Entry 7VY2 (electron microscopy, 2.75 A resolution); this record covers chains l and m of the 66 polymer chains in the assembly.

== Chain l ==
Molecule: Photosynthetic reaction center L subunit
Organism: Rhodobacter sphaeroides f. sp. denitrificans
UniProt: A0A7Z6QV46 (A0A7Z6QV46_CERSP); residues 1-281 here correspond to UniProt positions 2-282 (UniProt number = residue number + 1)
Chain sequence (281 residues; each row starts with the number of its first residue):
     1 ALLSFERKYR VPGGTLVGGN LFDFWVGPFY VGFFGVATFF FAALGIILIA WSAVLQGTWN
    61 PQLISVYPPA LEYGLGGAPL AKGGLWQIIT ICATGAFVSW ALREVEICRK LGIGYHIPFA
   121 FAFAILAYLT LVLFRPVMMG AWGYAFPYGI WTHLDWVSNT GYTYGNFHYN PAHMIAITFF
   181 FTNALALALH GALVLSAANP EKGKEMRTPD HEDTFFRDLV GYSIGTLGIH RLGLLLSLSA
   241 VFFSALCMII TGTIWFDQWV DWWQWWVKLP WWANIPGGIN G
Bound ions: Fe ion: His-190, His-230 (shared with His-219(m), Glu-234(m), His-266(m) of chain m)
Ligand contacts:
  - bacteriochlorophyll a (BCL), molecule 1: Leu-21, Phe-22, Phe-33, Val-36
  - bacteriochlorophyll a (BCL), molecule 2: Ile-46, Ile-49, Phe-97, Tyr-128, Leu-131, Phe-146, Ile-150, Trp-151, His-153, Leu-154, Trp-156, Val-157
  - bacteriochlorophyll a (BCL), molecule 3: Phe-97, Phe-121, Ala-124, Ile-125, Ala-127, Tyr-128, Leu-131, Trp-156, Val-157, Ser-158, Thr-160, Gly-161, Tyr-162, Asn-166, Phe-167, His-168, His-173, Ala-176, Ile-177, Phe-180, Phe-181, Val-241, Ser-244, Ala-245, Cys-247, Met-248
  - bacteriochlorophyll a (BCL), molecule 4: Val-157, Tyr-162, His-168, Phe-181
  - bacteriochlorophyll a (BCL), molecule 5: His-168, His-173, Met-174, Ile-177, Thr-178, Phe-181, Thr-182, Leu-185
  - bacteriopheophytin a (BPH), molecule 1: Thr-38, Phe-41, Ala-42, Gly-45, Ile-49, Ile-89, Cys-92, Ala-93, Ala-96, Phe-97, Trp-100, Glu-104, Ile-117, Ala-120, Phe-121, Phe-123, Ala-124, Tyr-128, Phe-146, Pro-147, Tyr-148, Gly-149, His-153, Phe-180, Ser-237, Leu-238, Val-241
  - bacteriopheophytin a (BPH), molecule 2: Phe-181, Ala-184, Leu-185, Ala-188, Leu-189, Phe-216, Leu-219, Val-220
  - ubiquinone-10 (U10), molecule 1: Val-26, Phe-29, Tyr-30, Val-31, Gly-35, Val-36, Phe-39, Trp-100
  - ubiquinone-10 (U10), molecule 2: Phe-40, Phe-41, Ile-91
  - ubiquinone-10 (U10), molecule 3: Pro-171, Met-174, Ile-175, Thr-178, Trp-263, Trp-265, Trp-266
  - ubiquinone-10 (U10), molecule 4: Ile-175, Thr-178, Phe-179, Thr-182, Ala-186, Leu-189, His-190, Leu-193, Glu-212, Asp-213, Phe-216, Tyr-222, Ser-223, Ile-224, Gly-225, Thr-226, Ile-229, Leu-232, Leu-236

== Chain m ==
Molecule: Reaction center protein M chain
Organism: Rhodobacter sphaeroides f. sp. denitrificans
UniProt: A0A7Z6QV86 (A0A7Z6QV86_CERSP); residues 1-307 here correspond to UniProt positions 2-308 (UniProt number = residue number + 1)
Chain sequence (307 residues; numbered 1 to 307; the number before each row is that of its first residue):
     1 AEYQNIFTQV QVRGPADLGM TEDVNLANRS GVGPFSTLLG WFGNAQLGPI YLGSLGVLSL
    61 FSGLMWFFTI GIWFWYQAGW NPAVFLRDLF FFSLEPPAPE YGLSFAAPLK EGGLWLIASF
   121 FMFVAVWSWW GRTYLRAQAL GMGKHTAWAF LSAIWLWMVL GFIRPILMGS WSEAVPYGIF
   181 SHLDWTNNFS LVHGNLFYNP FHGLSIAFLY GSALLFAMHG ATILAVSRFG GERELEQIAD
   241 RGTAAERAAL FWRWTMGFNA TMEGIHRWAI WMAVLVTLTG GIGILLSGTV VDNWYVWGQN
   301 HGMAPLN
Disordered / not traced: 307
Bound ions: Fe ion: His-219, Glu-234, His-266 (shared with His-190(l), His-230(l) of chain l)
Ligand contacts:
  - bacteriochlorophyll a (BCL), molecule 1: Trp-66, Phe-67, Phe-90, Met-122, Trp-157, Leu-160, Val-175, Ile-179, His-182, Leu-183, Trp-185, Thr-186
  - bacteriochlorophyll a (BCL), molecule 2: Trp-66, Met-122, Val-126, Phe-150, Ala-153, Ile-154, Leu-156, Trp-157, Leu-160, Trp-185, Thr-186, Asn-187, Phe-189, Ser-190, Leu-196, Phe-197, His-202, Ser-205, Ile-206, Leu-209, Tyr-210, Val-276, Thr-277, Gly-280, Ile-284
  - bacteriochlorophyll a (BCL), molecule 3: Thr-186, Phe-197, Leu-209, Tyr-210
  - bacteriochlorophyll a (BCL), molecule 4: Phe-197, His-202, Gly-203, Leu-204, Ile-206, Ala-207, Tyr-210, Gly-211, Leu-214
  - bacteriopheophytin a (BPH), molecule 1: Ser-59, Leu-60, Gly-63, Leu-64, Trp-66, Phe-67, Ala-125, Val-126, Trp-129, Thr-133, Thr-146, Ala-149, Phe-150, Ala-153, Ala-273, Val-274, Thr-277
  - bacteriopheophytin a (BPH), molecule 2: Tyr-210, Ala-213, Leu-214, Ala-217, Met-218, Trp-252, Thr-255, Met-256
  - phosphatidylethanolamine (PTY): Phe-208, Arg-253, Met-256, Gly-257, Phe-258, Trp-268, Trp-271, Met-272, Leu-275
  - spheroidene (SPO): Trp-66, Phe-67, Ile-70, Gly-71, Ile-72, Phe-74, Trp-75, Phe-85, Leu-89, Phe-105, Trp-115, Leu-116, Ser-119, Phe-120, Met-122, Phe-123, Trp-157, Met-158, Leu-160, Gly-161, Phe-162, Trp-171, Val-175, Pro-176, Tyr-177, Gly-178, Ile-179, His-182
  - ubiquinone-10 (U10), molecule 1: Leu-86, Leu-89, Phe-90, Phe-91, Ile-179
  - ubiquinone-10 (U10), molecule 2: Leu-214, Leu-215, Met-218, His-219, Thr-222, Ile-223, Ala-245, Ala-248, Ala-249, Trp-252, Met-256, Phe-258, Asn-259, Ala-260, Thr-261, Met-262, Ile-265, Trp-268, Met-272

== Chain l / chain m interface ==
Contacting residue pairs (219):
  Ala-1(l) with Arg-253(m)
  Leu-3(l) with Leu-250(m), hydrophobic; Arg-253(m); Asn-259(m)
  Phe-5(l) with Arg-241(m); Glu-246(m); Leu-250(m), hydrophobic
  Glu-6(l) with Leu-250(m); Trp-254(m), hydrogen bond
  Lys-8(l) with Glu-246(m), salt bridge
  Tyr-9(l) with Thr-243(m), hydrogen bond; Glu-246(m), hydrogen bond; Arg-247(m); Leu-250(m), hydrophobic; Trp-254(m)
  Arg-10(l) with Trp-254(m)
  Trp-25(l) with Trp-254(m)
  Pro-28(l) with Arg-253(m); Trp-254(m); Gly-257(m)
  Phe-29(l) with Trp-254(m); Thr-255(m); Met-256(m); Gly-257(m)
  Tyr-30(l) with Trp-254(m), hydrogen bond (backbone-backbone)
  Asn-60(l) with Gly-302(m)
  Gln-62(l) with Met-303(m)
  Leu-63(l) with Met-303(m); Ala-304(m); Pro-305(m)
  Trp-100(l) with Thr-255(m)
  Arg-103(l) with Trp-254(m), hydrogen bond (side chain-backbone); Thr-255(m), hydrogen bond (side chain-backbone)
  Glu-104(l) with Phe-251(m); Thr-255(m)
  Ile-107(l) with Phe-251(m), hydrophobic; Trp-254(m); Thr-255(m)
  Cys-108(l) with Phe-251(m), hydrophobic
  Lys-110(l) with Trp-254(m)
  Leu-111(l) with Arg-247(m), hydrogen bond (backbone-side chain); Leu-250(m); Phe-251(m); Trp-254(m), hydrophobic
  Gly-112(l) with Arg-228(m), hydrogen bond (backbone-side chain); Phe-229(m)
  Ile-113(l) with Ala-225(m); Val-226(m), hydrophobic; Arg-228(m); Phe-251(m), hydrophobic
  Gly-114(l) with Ala-225(m), hydrogen bond (backbone-backbone); Arg-228(m)
  His-116(l) with Gln-4(m), hydrogen bond (side chain-backbone); Ala-221(m); Leu-224(m); Ala-225(m)
  Ile-117(l) with Ala-221(m), hydrophobic; Thr-222(m); Phe-251(m), hydrophobic; Trp-252(m), hydrophobic
  Trp-151(l) with Phe-197(m); Tyr-198(m), hydrogen bond (backbone-side chain); Met-303(m)
  Leu-154(l) with Phe-197(m)
  Asp-155(l) with Tyr-198(m), hydrogen bond
  Val-157(l) with Phe-197(m), hydrophobic
  Ser-158(l) with Asn-195(m); Phe-197(m)
  Tyr-162(l) with Asn-187(m), hydrogen bond; Leu-191(m)
  Asn-166(l) with Leu-183(m); Asp-184(m); Asn-187(m)
  His-168(l) with Leu-183(m), hydrogen bond (side chain-backbone); Thr-186(m); Asn-187(m)
  Tyr-169(l) with Phe-180(m), hydrophobic; Asp-184(m), hydrogen bond
  Met-174(l) with Phe-180(m), hydrophobic; Leu-183(m), hydrophobic
  Phe-180(l) with Ala-213(m), hydrophobic
  Asn-183(l) with Ser-212(m), hydrogen bond (side chain-backbone); Ala-213(m); Phe-216(m)
  Ala-184(l) with Leu-209(m), hydrophobic; Ala-273(m)
  Ala-186(l) with Phe-216(m)
  Leu-187(l) with Ser-212(m); Phe-216(m); Ala-269(m)
  Ala-188(l) with Ala-273(m), hydrophobic
  His-190(l) with His-219(m), hydrogen bond; Glu-234(m), salt bridge; His-266(m), hydrogen bond
  Gly-191(l) with His-266(m)
  Ala-192(l) with His-145(m); Thr-146(m); Ile-270(m), hydrophobic
  Val-194(l) with His-266(m)
  Leu-195(l) with His-145(m); Glu-263(m); His-266(m); Arg-267(m); Ile-270(m), hydrophobic
  Ser-196(l) with Met-142(m); Gly-143(m), hydrogen bond (backbone-backbone); His-145(m)
  Ala-197(l) with Leu-235(m), hydrophobic
  Ala-198(l) with Leu-235(m)
  Asn-199(l) with Gly-143(m); Glu-263(m); Arg-267(m), hydrogen bond
  Pro-200(l) with Gly-141(m)
  Glu-201(l) with Gln-138(m); Gly-141(m), hydrogen bond (backbone-backbone); Met-142(m); Lys-144(m), salt bridge
  Lys-204(l) with Gly-141(m)
  Met-206(l) with Ile-238(m), hydrophobic; Ala-239(m), hydrophobic
  Arg-207(l) with Glu-22(m), salt bridge; Leu-140(m), hydrogen bond (side chain-backbone); Gly-141(m); Met-142(m); Leu-235(m)
  Thr-208(l) with Leu-235(m)
  Pro-209(l) with Leu-235(m)
  Asp-210(l) with Met-20(m)
  His-211(l) with Met-20(m); Glu-22(m), salt bridge; Leu-140(m); Met-142(m)
  Glu-212(l) with Leu-235(m)
  Asp-213(l) with Asn-44(m), hydrogen bond
  Thr-214(l) with Gly-19(m); Met-20(m), hydrogen bond (side chain-backbone); Arg-29(m); Leu-140(m)
  Phe-215(l) with Thr-133(m); Arg-136(m); Ala-137(m); Leu-140(m); Met-142(m), hydrophobic; Thr-146(m)
  Arg-217(l) with Asn-44(m); Gln-46(m); Gly-48(m); Pro-49(m); Ile-50(m)
  Asp-218(l) with Val-24(m); Arg-29(m), salt bridge; Pro-49(m); Ile-50(m); Tyr-51(m), hydrogen bond (backbone-backbone); Arg-132(m), hydrogen bond (backbone-side chain)
  Leu-219(l) with Trp-129(m); Arg-132(m), hydrogen bond (backbone-side chain); Thr-133(m)
  Val-220(l) with Ile-50(m); Trp-129(m), hydrophobic
  Gly-221(l) with Leu-47(m); Gly-48(m), hydrogen bond (backbone-backbone); Ile-50(m)
  Tyr-222(l) with Leu-39(m); Asn-44(m), hydrogen bond (side chain-backbone); Gln-46(m); Leu-47(m), hydrophobic
  Ser-223(l) with Asn-44(m), hydrogen bond (backbone-side chain)
  Ile-224(l) with Gly-43(m); Asn-44(m), hydrogen bond (backbone-backbone)
  Gly-225(l) with Asn-44(m)
  Thr-226(l) with Glu-232(m)
  Leu-227(l) with Asn-5(m); Leu-224(m), hydrophobic; Glu-232(m)
  Gly-228(l) with Phe-42(m)
  Ile-229(l) with Phe-216(m)
  His-230(l) with His-219(m), hydrogen bond; Gly-220(m); Ile-223(m); Glu-234(m), salt bridge
  Arg-231(l) with Tyr-3(m); Asn-5(m), hydrogen bond (side chain-backbone); Ile-6(m), hydrogen bond (side chain-backbone); Phe-7(m); Thr-8(m); Trp-41(m); Phe-42(m), hydrogen bond (side chain-backbone); Leu-224(m)
  Leu-232(l) with Phe-42(m)
  Gly-233(l) with Phe-216(m)
  Leu-234(l) with Ala-217(m); Leu-224(m), hydrophobic
  Leu-235(l) with Phe-42(m), hydrophobic
  Ser-237(l) with Ala-213(m), hydrogen bond (side chain-backbone); Phe-216(m); Ala-217(m), hydrogen bond (side chain-backbone)
  Trp-263(l) with Phe-180(m), hydrophobic
  Trp-266(l) with Leu-86(m), hydrogen bond (side chain-backbone); Arg-87(m), hydrogen bond (side chain-backbone)
  Val-267(l) with Arg-87(m); Phe-91(m), hydrophobic
  Trp-272(l) with Ala-83(m); Leu-86(m), hydrophobic; Arg-87(m), hydrogen bond (backbone-side chain)
  Ile-275(l) with Ala-83(m), hydrophobic; Val-84(m), hydrophobic; Arg-87(m), hydrogen bond (backbone-side chain)
  Gly-277(l) with Arg-87(m), hydrogen bond (backbone-side chain); Asp-88(m)
  Gly-278(l) with Gln-77(m), hydrogen bond (backbone-backbone); Val-84(m); Asp-88(m)
  Ile-279(l) with Asp-88(m), hydrogen bond (backbone-side chain); Phe-91(m); Phe-92(m), hydrophobic
  Asn-280(l) with Asp-88(m), hydrogen bond; Phe-91(m)
  Gly-281(l) with Arg-87(m)
Other interface residues (no listed pair), chain l (100 interface residues in all): Ala-120, Phe-181, Leu-189, Leu-193, Ala-273, Pro-276
Other interface residues (no listed pair), chain m (105 interface residues in all): Asp-17, Ala-78, Asn-81, Ala-149, Ser-190, Tyr-210, Leu-215, Met-218, Ala-249, His-301

== Summary ==
The interface between chain l and chain m involves 100 residues on one side and 105 on the other, with 45
hydrogen bonds and 7 salt bridges. Polar pairs include Lys-8(l)/Glu-246(m), His-190(l)/Glu-234(m) and
Glu-201(l)/Lys-144(m).
Chain l is Photosynthetic reaction center L subunit and chain m is Reaction center protein M chain, both from
Rhodobacter sphaeroides f. sp. denitrificans; the structure, Structure of photosynthetic LH1-rc super-complex
of rhodobacter sphaeroides dimer, was determined by electron microscopy (same publication as 7VY3).
